PDB entry 2E43 | X-ray diffraction, 2.10 A resolution | chains C and B of the 4 polymer chains in the assembly

# Chain C
Molecule: 16-nt DNA strand
Sequence (16 nucleotides; row label = number of the first residue in the row):
     1 TAGGATTGCGCAATAT

# Chain B
Name: CCAAT/enhancer-binding protein beta
From: Homo sapiens
Reference sequence: P17676 (CEBPB_HUMAN); residues 259-336 here = UniProt positions 259-336
Chain sequence (78 residues; numbered 259 to 336; the number before each row is that of its first residue):
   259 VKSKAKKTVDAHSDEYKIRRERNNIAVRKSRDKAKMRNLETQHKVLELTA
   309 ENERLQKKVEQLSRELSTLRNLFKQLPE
Disordered / not traced: 259-270, 335-336
Construct notes: engineered mutation Ala269 (Lys in P17676)
Curated features (UniProtKB/Swiss-Prot):
  - region: Lys275 to Arg295 (Basic motif), Leu297 to Leu304 (Leucine-zipper)
  - modified residue: Thr266 (Phosphothreonine), Ser288 (Phosphoserine), Ser325 (Phosphoserine)
  - cross-link (Glycyl lysine isopeptide (Lys-Gly)): Lys260 (interchain with G-Cter in SUMO2), Lys262 (interchain with G-Cter in SUMO2), Lys332 (interchain with G-Cter in SUMO2)
  - mutagenesis: Ser288 (S288A: Loss of nuclear translocation)

# Interface between chain C and chain B
Residue-residue contacts (13):
  DG4(C) - Arg280(B)  salt bridge to the phosphate
  DA5(C) - Asn281(B)  base contact
  DA5(C) - Ala284(B)  phosphate contact
  DA5(C) - Lys287(B)  salt bridge to the phosphate
  DT6(C) - Asn281(B)  hydrogen bond to the base
  DT6(C) - Ala284(B)  base contact
  DT6(C) - Val285(B)  base contact
  DT6(C) - Ser288(B)  hydrogen bond to the phosphate
  DT6(C) - Lys291(B)  salt bridge to the phosphate
  DT7(C) - Val285(B)  base contact
  DT7(C) - Arg289(B)  base contact
  DG8(C) - Arg289(B)  base contact
  DC9(C) - Arg289(B)  base contact
Interface residues without a listed pair, chain B (9 interface residues in all): Arg295

# In short
Chain C and chain B form an interface of 6 and 9 residues respectively, with 2 hydrogen bonds and 3 salt
bridges. Polar contacts include DT6(C)-Asn281(B), DT6(C)-Ser288(B) and DG4(C)-Arg280(B). UniProt lists one
mutagenesis site on chain B.
Chain C is a 16-nt DNA strand and chain B is CCAAT/enhancer-binding protein beta (Homo sapiens); the
structure, Crystal structure of C/EBPbeta Bzip homodimer K269A mutant bound to A High Affinity DNA fragment,
was determined by X-ray diffraction.
